7PIO - chains b and 3 of the 53 polymer chains in the assembly; structure by electron microscopy, 9.50 A resolution (very low resolution: no residue pairs are listed; an interface is given only as per-side residue counts).

[Chain b]
Molecule: 50S ribosomal protein L3
From: Mycoplasma pneumoniae M129
UniProt: P75580 (RL3_MYCPN); residues 1-287 here = UniProt positions 1-287
Sequence (287 residues; row label = number of the first residue in the row):
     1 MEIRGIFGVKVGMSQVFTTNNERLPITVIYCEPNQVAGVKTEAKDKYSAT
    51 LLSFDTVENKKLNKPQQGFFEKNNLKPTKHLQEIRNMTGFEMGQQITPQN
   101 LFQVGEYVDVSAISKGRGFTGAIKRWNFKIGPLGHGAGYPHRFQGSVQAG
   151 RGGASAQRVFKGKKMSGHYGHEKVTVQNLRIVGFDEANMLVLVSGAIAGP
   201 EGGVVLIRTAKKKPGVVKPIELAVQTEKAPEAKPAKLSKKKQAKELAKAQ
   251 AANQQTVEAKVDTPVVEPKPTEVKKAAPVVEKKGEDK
Disordered / not traced: 230-287

[Chain 3]
Molecule: 23S ribosomal RNA
From: Mycoplasma pneumoniae M129
Sequence (2907 nucleotides; each row starts with the number of its first residue):
     1 UACAAUAAGUUACUAAGGGCUUAUGGUGGAUGCCUUGGCACUAAUAGGCG
    51 AUGAAGGACGUGUUAACCUGCGAUAAGCUUCGGGUAGGUGGUAAGAACCU
   101 CAGAUCCGGAGAUUUCCGAAUGGAGCAAUCCGGUAGUUGGAAACAGCUAU
   151 CAUUAAUUGAUGAAUAAAUAGUCAAUUAAAGCAAUACGUGGUGAAGUGAA
   201 ACAUCUCAGUAGCCACAGGAAAAGAAAACGAAUGUGAUUCCGUGUGUAGU
   251 GGCGAGCGAAAGCGGAACAGGCCAAACUUAUCAUUAGAUAGGGGUUGUAG
   301 GGCUUGCAAUGUGGACUUGAAAACGAUAGAAGAAGCUGUUGGAAAGCAGC
   351 GCGCAAAAGGGUGAUAGCCCCGUAUUUGAAAUUGUUUUCAUACCUAGCGA
   401 GAUCCCUGAGUAGCUCGGAAAACGUUAUUUUGAGUGAAUCUGCCCAGACC
   451 AUUGGGUAAGCCUAAAUACUAAUUAGUGACCGAUAGCGAAACAGUACCGU
   501 GAGGGAAAGGUGAAAAGAACCCAGAGAUGGGAGUGAAAUAGAUUCUGAAA
   551 CCAUAUGCCUACAACGUGUCAGAGCACAUUAAUGUGUGAUGGCGUGCGUU
   601 UUGAAGUAUGAGCCGGCGAGUUAUGAUAGCAAGCGUUAGUUAACCAGGAG
   651 AUGGGGAGCUGUAGCGAAAGCGAGUUUUAAAAGAGCGUUUGUUUGUUAUU
   701 AUAGACCCGAAACGGGUUGAGCUAGUCAUGAGCAGGUUGAAGGUUGAGUA
   751 ACAUCAACUGGAGGACCGAACCGACUCUCGUUGAAACGAUAGCGGAUGAC
   801 UUGUGAUUAGGGGUGAAAUUCCAAUCGAAAUCCGUGAUAGCUGGUUCUCG
   851 UCGAAAUAGCUUUAAGGCUAGCGUGAGAUCACAAAUAAGUGGAGGUAAAG
   901 CUACUGAAUGUAUGAUGGCGCCACCUAGGCGUACUGAAUACAAUUAAACU
   951 CUGAAUGCCAUUUAUUUUAUUCUCGCAGUCAGACAGUGGGGGAUAAGCUU
  1001 CAUUGUCAAGAGGGGAAGAGCCCAGAUCAUUAAAUAAGGUCCCCAAAAUA
  1051 UACUAAGUGGAAAAGGAUGUGAAAGUGCUAAAACAGCAAGGAUGUUGGCU
  1101 UAGAAGCAGCCAUCGUUUAAAGAGUGCGUAACAGCUCACUUGUCGAGUGU
  1151 UUUUGCGCCGAAGAUGUAACGGGGCUAAGUAUAUUACCGAAUUUAUGGAU
  1201 AAGAUUUAUAUCUUGUGGUAGACGAGCGUUGUAUUGGAGUUGAAGUCAAA
  1251 GCGUGAGCAUUGGUGGAUCCAAUACAAGUGAGAAUGCCGGCAUGAGUAAC
  1301 GCUUGGGAGUGAGAAUCUCCCAAACCGAUUGACUAAGGUUUCCUGGACCA
  1351 GGGUCGUCCUUCCAGGGUUAGUCUGGACCUAAGCUGAGGCUGAAAAGCGU
  1401 AGGCGAUGGACAACAGGUUAAUAUUCCUGUACUUACAGUUAGACUGAUGG
  1451 AGUGACAAAGAAGGUUUUCCACCCCCAUAAUUGGAUUUGGGGAUAAAUCA
  1501 UAAGGUGGUACAAUAGGCAAAUCCGUUGUGCAUAACAUUGAGUGAUGAUG
  1551 UCGAGUGAAUGAGUGAUCAAGUAGCGAAGGUGGUAUUAAUCAUGCUUUCA
  1601 AGAAAAGCUUCUAGGGUUAAUCUAGCUGUAACCAGUACCGAGAACGAACA
  1651 CACGUAGUCAAGGAGAGGAUCCUAAGGUUAGCGAGUGAACUAUAGCCAAG
  1701 GAACUCUGCAAAUUAACCCCGUAAGUUAGCGAGAAGGGGUGCUUAUGUAA
  1751 AAGUAAGCCGCAGUGAAGAACGAGGGGGGACUGUUUAACUAAAACACAAC
  1801 UCUAUGCCAAACCGUAAGGUGAUGUAUAUGGGGUGACACCUGCCCAGUGC
  1851 UGGAAGGUUAAAGAAGGAGGUUAGCGCAAGCGAAGCUUUUAACUGAAGCC
  1901 CCAGUGAACGGCGGCCGUAACUAUAACGGUCCUAAGGUAGCGAAAUUCCU
  1951 AGUCGGGUAAAUUCCGUCCCGCUUGAAUGGUGUAACCAUCUCUUGACUGU
  2001 CUCGGCUAUAGACUCGGUGAAAUCCAGGUACGGGUGAAGACACCCGUUAG
  2051 GCGCAACGGGACGGAAAGACCCCGUGAAGCUUUACUGUAGCUUAAUAUUG
  2101 AUCAGGACAUUAUCAUGUAGAGAAUAGGUAGGAGCAAUCGAUGCAAGUUC
  2151 GCUAGGACUUGUUGAUGCGAAAGGUGGAAUACUACCCUUGGUUGUGUGCU
  2201 GUUCUAAUUGGUAACUGUUAUCCAGUUUCAAGACAGUGUUAGGUGGGCAG
  2251 UUUGACUGGGGCGGUCGCCUCCUAAAAGGUAACGGAGGCGUACAAAGGUA
  2301 CCUUCAGUACGGUUGGAAAUCGUAUGUAGAGUGUAAUGGUGUAAGGGUGC
  2351 UUGACUGUGAGACAUACAGGUCGAACAGGUGAGAAAUCAGGUCAUAGUGA
  2401 UCCGGUGGUCCAGUAUGGAAUGGCCAUCGCUCAACGGAUAAAAGCUACUC
  2451 CGGGGAUAACAGGCUGAUACUGCCCAAGAGUUCAUAUCGACGGCAGUGUU
  2501 UGGCACCUCGAUGUCGACUCAUCUCAUCCUCGAGCUGAAGCAGGUUCGAA
  2551 GGGUUCGGCUGUUCGCCGAUUAAAGAGAUACGUGAGUUGGGUUCAAACCG
  2601 UCGUGAGACAGGUUGGUCCCUAUCUAUUGUGCCCGUAGGAAGAUUGAAGA
  2651 GUGUUGCUUCUAGUACGAGAGGACCGAAGCGAGGACACCUCUUAUGCUCC
  2701 AGUUGUAGCGCCAGCUGCACCGCUGGGUAGUAACGUGUCUAUUAGAUAAA
  2751 CGCUGAAAGCAUCUAAGUGUGAAACUAUCUCAAAGAUUAAUCUUCCCAUU
  2801 UCGCAAGAAAGUAAGAGCCGUCAAAGACGAUGACGUUGAUAGGUUACAGG
  2851 UGUAAGCAUAGUGAUAUGUUGAGCUGAGUAAUACUAAUUGCUCGAGGACU
  2901 UAUUGGA
Disordered / not traced: 1-7, 923-927, 1560-1569, 2901-2907

[Interface between chain b and chain 3]
At this resolution (10 A) residue pairs are not listed: 98 residues of chain b and 91 of chain 3 lie at the interface.

[In short]
Chain b and chain 3 form an interface of 98 and 91 residues respectively.
Here chain b is 50S ribosomal protein L3 and chain 3 is 23S ribosomal RNA, both from Mycoplasma pneumoniae
M129. Entry 7PIO (70S ribosome with P-site tRNA in pseudouridimycin-treated Mycoplasma pneumoniae cells) was
determined by electron microscopy (same publication as 7OOC, 7OOD, 7P6Z, 7PAH, 7PAI, 7PAJ and 23 further
entries).
